2H5K - chains A and C of the 3 polymer chains in the assembly; structure by X-ray diffraction, 3.25 A resolution.

# Chain A
Name: Growth factor receptor-bound protein 2
Source organism: Homo sapiens
Notes: fragment: SH2 Domain
UniProt: P62993 (GRB2_HUMAN); numbering as in UniProt (aligned over 53-162)
Chain sequence (116 residues; numbered 53 to 168; the number before each row is that of its first residue):
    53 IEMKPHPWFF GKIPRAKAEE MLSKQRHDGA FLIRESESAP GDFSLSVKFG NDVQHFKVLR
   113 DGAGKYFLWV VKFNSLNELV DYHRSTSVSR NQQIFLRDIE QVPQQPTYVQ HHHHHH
Unresolved in the structure: 53-56, 153-168
Differences from the reference sequence: expression tag (163-168)
Curated features (UniProtKB/Swiss-Prot):
  - modified residue: K109 (N6-acetyllysine)
  - cross-link: K109 (Glycyl lysine isopeptide (Lys-Gly) (interchain with G-Cter in ubiquitin))
  - mutagenesis: E89 (E89K: No effect on the interaction with SOS1), S90 (S90N: No effect on the interaction with SOS1), K109 (K109R: Loss of polyubiquitination), V123 (V123P: Strong loss of clustering of phospho-LAT at the T-cell plasma membrane)
From the paper describing this entry:
  - conformationally variable residues (loop rearrangement, side-chain flip): W121 to V123
  - contacts within the chain: W121-V123
  - binding site for Shc-Derived Ligand (chain C): R67, R86, S88, S90, S96, Q106, F108, K109, L120
  - binding site for cacodylate ion: R86, S88, E89, S96
  - self-association interface (contacts with another copy of this molecule); pairs are residue here / residue on that copy: W121-R142, R142-V122 (hydrogen bond)

# Chain C
Name: Shc-Derived Ligand
Chain sequence (5 residues; row label = number of the first residue in the row; numbering starts at 0):
     0 XYVNX
Modified / non-standard residues: ACE (acetyl group) at position 0; Y1 (o-phosphotyrosine; PTR); NH2 (amino group) at position 4

# How chain A and chain C interact
Residue-residue contacts - 17 pairs, chain A then chain C:
  R67(A) with ACE_0(C), hydrogen bond (side chain-backbone); Y1(C)
  R86(A) with Y1(C)
  S88(A) with Y1(C)
  E89(A) with Y1(C)
  S90(A) with Y1(C)
  S96(A) with Y1(C)
  Q106(A) with V2(C)
  H107(A) with Y1(C); V2(C), hydrogen bond (backbone-backbone)
  F108(A) with Y1(C); V2(C), hydrophobic; N3(C)
  K109(A) with Y1(C); N3(C), hydrogen bond (backbone-side chain); NH2_4(C)
  L120(A) with N3(C), hydrogen bond (backbone-side chain)

# Overview
The interface between chain A and chain C involves 11 residues on one side and 5 on the other; the contacts
include 4 hydrogen bonds. Polar pairs include R67(A)-ACE_0(C), K109(A)-N3(C) and L120(A)-N3(C). The paper
reports a binding site for Shc-Derived Ligand (chain C) at R67(A), R86(A) and S88(A) among others; a binding
site for cacodylate ion at R86(A), S88(A) and E89(A) among others.
Chain A is Growth factor receptor-bound protein 2 (Homo sapiens) and chain C is Shc-Derived Ligand; the
structure, Crystal Structure of Complex Between the Domain-Swapped Dimeric Grb2 SH2 Domain and Shc-Derived
Ligand, Ac-NH-pTyr-Val-Asn-NH2, was determined by X-ray diffraction.
